Entry 9JEE (electron microscopy, 3.51 A resolution); this record covers chains B and C of the 4 polymer chains in the assembly.

[Chain B (and C)]
Name: Transient receptor potential cation channel subfamily V member 3
Organism: Homo sapiens
Notes: chain C of this document is another copy of the same molecule, construct and numbering; everything in this record applies to it too
UniProt: Q8NET8 (TRPV3_HUMAN); residue numbers follow UniProt; this construct covers 1-790
Sequence (799 residues; numbered 1 to 799; the number before each row is that of its first residue):
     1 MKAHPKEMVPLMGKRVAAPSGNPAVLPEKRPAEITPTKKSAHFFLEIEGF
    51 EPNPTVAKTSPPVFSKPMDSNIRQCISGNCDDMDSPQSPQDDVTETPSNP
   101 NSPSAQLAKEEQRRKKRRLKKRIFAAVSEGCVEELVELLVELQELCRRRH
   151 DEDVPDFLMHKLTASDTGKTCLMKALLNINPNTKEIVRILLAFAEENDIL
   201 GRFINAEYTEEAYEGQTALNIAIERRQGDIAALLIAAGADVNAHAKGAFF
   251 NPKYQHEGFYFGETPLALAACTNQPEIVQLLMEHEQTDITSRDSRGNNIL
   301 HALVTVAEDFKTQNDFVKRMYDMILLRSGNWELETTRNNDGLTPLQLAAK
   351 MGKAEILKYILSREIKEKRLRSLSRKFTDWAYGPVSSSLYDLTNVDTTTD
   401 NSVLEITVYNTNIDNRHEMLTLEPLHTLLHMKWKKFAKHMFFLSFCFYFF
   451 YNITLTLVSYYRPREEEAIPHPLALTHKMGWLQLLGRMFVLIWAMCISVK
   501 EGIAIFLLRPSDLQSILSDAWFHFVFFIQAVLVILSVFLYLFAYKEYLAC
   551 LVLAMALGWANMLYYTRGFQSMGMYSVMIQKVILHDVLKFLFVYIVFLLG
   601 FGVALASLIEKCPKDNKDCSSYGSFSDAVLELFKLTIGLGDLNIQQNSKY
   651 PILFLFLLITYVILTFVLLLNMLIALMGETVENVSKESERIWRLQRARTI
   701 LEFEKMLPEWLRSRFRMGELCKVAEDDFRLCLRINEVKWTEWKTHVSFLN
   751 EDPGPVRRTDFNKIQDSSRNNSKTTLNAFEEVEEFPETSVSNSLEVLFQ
Disordered / not traced: 1-118, 149-156, 465-481, 756-799
Sequence notes: variant Val-25 (Ile in Q8NET8); expression tag (791-799)
Curated features (UniProtKB/Swiss-Prot):
  - binding site (Na(+)): Gly-638
Disulfide bonds: Cys-612/Cys-619
What the authors report for this chain:
  - binding site for Geranaldehyde: Leu-563

[Chain B / chain C interface]
Residue-residue contacts - 92 pairs, chain B then chain C:
  Glu-129(B) / Lys-368(C)  salt bridge
  Lys-169(B) / Glu-751(C)
  Lys-169(B) / Asp-752(C)  salt bridge
  Lys-174(B) / Glu-751(C)
  Leu-177(B) / His-745(C)
  Leu-177(B) / Phe-748(C)
  Leu-177(B) / Glu-751(C)
  Leu-177(B) / Asp-752(C)
  Asn-178(B) / Val-746(C)
  Asn-178(B) / Phe-748(C)
  Ile-179(B) / Thr-744(C)
  Ile-179(B) / Val-746(C)
  Tyr-208(B) / Asp-752(C)  hydrogen bond
  Tyr-213(B) / Pro-753(C)  hydrogen bond (side chain-backbone)
  Tyr-213(B) / Gly-754(C)  hydrogen bond (side chain-backbone)
  Gln-216(B) / Tyr-382(C)  hydrogen bond
  Gln-216(B) / Asp-752(C)  hydrogen bond
  Asn-220(B) / Tyr-382(C)  hydrogen bond
  Glu-224(B) / Tyr-382(C)
  Glu-224(B) / Gly-383(C)  hydrogen bond (side chain-backbone)
  Glu-224(B) / His-745(C)
  Arg-225(B) / Ala-381(C)
  Arg-225(B) / Thr-744(C)  hydrogen bond (backbone-side chain)
  Arg-225(B) / His-745(C)  hydrogen bond
  Arg-226(B) / Trp-742(C)
  Arg-226(B) / Thr-744(C)
  Gln-227(B) / Thr-744(C)
  Phe-249(B) / Val-385(C)  hydrophobic
  Phe-250(B) / Tyr-382(C)  hydrophobic
  Phe-259(B) / Tyr-382(C)  hydrophobic
  Phe-259(B) / Pro-384(C)
  Phe-259(B) / Val-385(C)  hydrophobic
  Phe-259(B) / Trp-739(C)  hydrophobic
  Phe-261(B) / Tyr-382(C)
  Cys-271(B) / Trp-739(C)
  Asn-273(B) / Trp-742(C)
  Glu-308(B) / Trp-739(C)
  Thr-312(B) / Lys-738(C)  hydrogen bond
  Thr-312(B) / Trp-739(C)
  Thr-312(B) / Thr-740(C)  hydrogen bond (backbone-side chain)
  Gln-313(B) / Trp-739(C)
  Lys-589(B) / Ser-571(C)  hydrogen bond
  Lys-589(B) / Tyr-575(C)
  Phe-592(B) / Met-572(C)  hydrophobic
  Val-593(B) / Leu-563(C)  hydrophobic
  Val-596(B) / Trp-559(C)
  Val-596(B) / Leu-563(C)  hydrophobic
  Phe-597(B) / Leu-563(C)  hydrophobic
  Leu-599(B) / Trp-559(C)  hydrophobic
  Gly-600(B) / Trp-559(C)
  Val-603(B) / Thr-456(C)
  Val-603(B) / Met-555(C)  hydrophobic
  Ala-604(B) / Val-552(C)  hydrophobic
  Ala-606(B) / Tyr-460(C)  hydrophobic
  Ser-607(B) / Leu-548(C)
  Ser-607(B) / Val-552(C)
  Leu-608(B) / Leu-548(C)
  Leu-608(B) / Val-552(C)  hydrophobic
  Lys-611(B) / Arg-464(C)
  Ser-624(B) / Tyr-460(C)  hydrogen bond
  Phe-625(B) / Tyr-460(C)  hydrogen bond (backbone-side chain)
  Leu-635(B) / Leu-639(C)  hydrophobic
  Gly-638(B) / Gly-638(C)
  Gly-640(B) / Leu-639(C)
  Asp-641(B) / Leu-639(C)
  Leu-642(B) / Lys-634(C)
  Leu-642(B) / Ile-637(C)  hydrophobic
  Leu-642(B) / Leu-639(C)
  Ile-644(B) / Leu-630(C)  hydrophobic
  Lys-649(B) / Leu-548(C)
  Tyr-650(B) / Lys-545(C)  hydrogen bond (side chain-backbone)
  Tyr-650(B) / Glu-546(C)
  Tyr-650(B) / Ala-549(C)  hydrophobic
  Leu-653(B) / Ala-549(C)
  Leu-657(B) / Val-552(C)  hydrophobic
  Leu-657(B) / Leu-553(C)  hydrophobic
  Ile-659(B) / Phe-633(C)  hydrophobic
  Val-667(B) / Ile-583(C)  hydrophobic
  Leu-668(B) / Tyr-575(C)
  Leu-668(B) / Ile-579(C)  hydrophobic
  Leu-670(B) / Met-672(C)  hydrophobic
  Leu-670(B) / Leu-676(C)  hydrophobic
  Asn-671(B) / Tyr-575(C)
  Asn-671(B) / Met-578(C)
  Asn-671(B) / Ile-579(C)
  Met-672(B) / Tyr-575(C)
  Ile-674(B) / Met-578(C)  hydrophobic
  Ile-674(B) / Val-582(C)  hydrophobic
  Ile-674(B) / Leu-676(C)  hydrophobic
  Ala-675(B) / Tyr-575(C)  hydrophobic
  Met-677(B) / Met-677(C)  hydrophobic
  Glu-682(B) / Val-684(C)
Also at the interface, not in a pair above, chain B (68 interface residues in all): Lys-121, Phe-124, Asn-180, Thr-272, Val-306, Phe-316, Phe-590, Val-662, Phe-666, Leu-673
Also at the interface, not in a pair above, chain C (54 interface residues in all): Trp-380, Ser-459, Arg-462, Val-587, Leu-669, Leu-673, Lys-743

[Overview]
The interface between chain B and chain C involves 68 residues on one side and 54 on the other; the contacts
include 15 hydrogen bonds and 2 salt bridges. Among the polar pairs are Glu-129(B)/Lys-368(C),
Lys-169(B)/Asp-752(C) and Tyr-208(B)/Asp-752(C). From UniProt: Na+-binding residue Gly-638(B) on chain B. The
paper reports a binding site for Geranaldehyde at Leu-563(B).
Chain B and chain C are both Transient receptor potential cation channel subfamily V member 3 (Homo sapiens);
the structure, Cryo-EM structure of human TRPV3 in complex with citral, was determined by electron microscopy
(same publication as 9JDM, 9JE5, 9JEF and 9JEG).
